7UIY - chains C and S of the 14 polymer chains in the assembly; structure by electron microscopy, 3.22 A resolution.

# Chain C
Protein: ATP-dependent Clp protease ATP-binding subunit ClpA
Organism: Escherichia coli
UniProtKB: A0A836NDF2 (A0A836NDF2_ECOLX); residue numbers follow UniProt; this construct covers 1-758
Sequence (758 residues; each row starts with the number of its first residue):
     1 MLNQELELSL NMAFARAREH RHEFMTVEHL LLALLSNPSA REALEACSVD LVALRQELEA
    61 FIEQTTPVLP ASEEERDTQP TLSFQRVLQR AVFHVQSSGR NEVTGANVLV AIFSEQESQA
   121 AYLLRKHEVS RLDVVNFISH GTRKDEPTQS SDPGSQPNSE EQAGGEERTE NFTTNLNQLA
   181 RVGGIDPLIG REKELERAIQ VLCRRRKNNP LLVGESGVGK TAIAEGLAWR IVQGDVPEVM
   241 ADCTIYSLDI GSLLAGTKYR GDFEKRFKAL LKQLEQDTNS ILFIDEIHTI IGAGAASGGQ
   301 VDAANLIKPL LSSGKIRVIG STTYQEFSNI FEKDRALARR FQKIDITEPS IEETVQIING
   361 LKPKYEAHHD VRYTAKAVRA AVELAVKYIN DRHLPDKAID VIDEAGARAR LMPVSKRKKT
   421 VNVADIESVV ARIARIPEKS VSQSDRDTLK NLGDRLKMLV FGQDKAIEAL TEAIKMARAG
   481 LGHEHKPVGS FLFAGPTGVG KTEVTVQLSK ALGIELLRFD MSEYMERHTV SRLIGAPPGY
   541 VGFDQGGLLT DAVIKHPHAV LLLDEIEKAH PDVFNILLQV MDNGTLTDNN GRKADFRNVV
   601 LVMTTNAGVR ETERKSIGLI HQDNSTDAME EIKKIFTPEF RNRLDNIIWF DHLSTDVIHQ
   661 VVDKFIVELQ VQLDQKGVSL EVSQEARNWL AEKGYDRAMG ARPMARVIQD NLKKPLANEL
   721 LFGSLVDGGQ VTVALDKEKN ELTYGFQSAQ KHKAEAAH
Unresolved in the structure: 1-168, 750-758
Differences from the reference sequence: conflict Thr169 (Met in A0A836NDF2)
Residues lining bound ligands:
  - ATP-gamma-S (AGS; phosphothiophosphoric acid-adenylate ester), molecule 1: Asp186, Pro187, Leu188, Ile189, Glu215, Ser216, Gly217, Val218, Gly219, Lys220, Thr221, Ala222, Asp285, Glu286, Thr323, Ile357, Leu361, Pro395, Asp396, Ile399
  - ATP-gamma-S (AGS), molecule 2: Ala336, Arg339, Arg340
  - ATP-gamma-S (AGS), molecule 3: Leu459, Val460, Phe461, Gln463, Pro496, Thr497, Gly498, Val499, Gly500, Lys501, Thr502, Glu503, Asn606, Leu653, Val661, Lys664, Phe665, Ala701, Arg702
  - ATP-gamma-S (AGS), molecule 4: Asp582, Glu639, Arg643
From the paper describing this entry:
  - conformationally variable residues (side-chain flip): Tyr540

# Chain S
Protein: ATP-dependent Clp protease adapter protein ClpS
Organism: Escherichia coli
UniProtKB: A0A1X3JJM5 (A0A1X3JJM5_ECOLX); numbering as in UniProt (aligned over 1-106)
Sequence (106 residues; row label = number of the first residue in the row):
     1 MGKTNDWLDF DQLAEEKVRD ALKPPSMYKV ILVNDDYTPM EFVIDVLQKF FSYDVERATQ
    61 LMLAVHYQGK AICGVFTAEV AETKVAMVNK YARENEHPLL CTLEKA
Unresolved in the structure: 1-15, 27-106

# Chain C / chain S interface
Residue-residue contacts (7):
  Lys258(C) with Ala21(S); Leu22(S), hydrogen bond (backbone-backbone)
  Tyr259(C) with Leu22(S); Pro24(S)
  Arg260(C) with Leu22(S), hydrogen bond (backbone-backbone)
  Ser297(C) with Arg19(S); Ala21(S)
Other interface residues (no listed pair), chain C (6 interface residues in all): Ala296, Gly298
Other interface residues (no listed pair), chain S (7 interface residues in all): Val18, Asp20, Lys23

# In short
6 residues of chain C face 7 of chain S across their interface, with 2 hydrogen bonds. The backbones
hydrogen-bond at Lys258(C)-Leu22(S) and Arg260(C)-Leu22(S). Chain C binds 4 copies of ATP-gamma-S. The paper
reports conformational variability at Tyr540(C).
Here chain C is ATP-dependent Clp protease ATP-binding subunit ClpA and chain S is ATP-dependent Clp protease
adapter protein ClpS, both from Escherichia coli. Entry 7UIY (ClpAP complex bound to ClpS N-terminal
extension, class IIIa) was determined by electron microscopy, deposited together with 7UIV, 7UIW, 7UIX, 7UIZ
and 7UJ0.
